PDB entry 8EEV | electron microscopy, 3.60 A resolution | chains B and G of the 12 polymer chains in the assembly

# Chain B (and G)
Protein: Coat protein
Source organism: Venezuelan equine encephalitis virus
Notes: chain G of this document is another copy of the same molecule, construct and numbering; everything in this record applies to it too
UniProt: P05674 (POLS_EEVV8); residues -333 to 920 here correspond to UniProt positions 1-1254 (UniProt number = residue number + 334)
Amino-acid sequence (1254 residues; row label = number of the first residue in the row; numbers below 1 keep their minus sign (Met-333 is residue -333)):
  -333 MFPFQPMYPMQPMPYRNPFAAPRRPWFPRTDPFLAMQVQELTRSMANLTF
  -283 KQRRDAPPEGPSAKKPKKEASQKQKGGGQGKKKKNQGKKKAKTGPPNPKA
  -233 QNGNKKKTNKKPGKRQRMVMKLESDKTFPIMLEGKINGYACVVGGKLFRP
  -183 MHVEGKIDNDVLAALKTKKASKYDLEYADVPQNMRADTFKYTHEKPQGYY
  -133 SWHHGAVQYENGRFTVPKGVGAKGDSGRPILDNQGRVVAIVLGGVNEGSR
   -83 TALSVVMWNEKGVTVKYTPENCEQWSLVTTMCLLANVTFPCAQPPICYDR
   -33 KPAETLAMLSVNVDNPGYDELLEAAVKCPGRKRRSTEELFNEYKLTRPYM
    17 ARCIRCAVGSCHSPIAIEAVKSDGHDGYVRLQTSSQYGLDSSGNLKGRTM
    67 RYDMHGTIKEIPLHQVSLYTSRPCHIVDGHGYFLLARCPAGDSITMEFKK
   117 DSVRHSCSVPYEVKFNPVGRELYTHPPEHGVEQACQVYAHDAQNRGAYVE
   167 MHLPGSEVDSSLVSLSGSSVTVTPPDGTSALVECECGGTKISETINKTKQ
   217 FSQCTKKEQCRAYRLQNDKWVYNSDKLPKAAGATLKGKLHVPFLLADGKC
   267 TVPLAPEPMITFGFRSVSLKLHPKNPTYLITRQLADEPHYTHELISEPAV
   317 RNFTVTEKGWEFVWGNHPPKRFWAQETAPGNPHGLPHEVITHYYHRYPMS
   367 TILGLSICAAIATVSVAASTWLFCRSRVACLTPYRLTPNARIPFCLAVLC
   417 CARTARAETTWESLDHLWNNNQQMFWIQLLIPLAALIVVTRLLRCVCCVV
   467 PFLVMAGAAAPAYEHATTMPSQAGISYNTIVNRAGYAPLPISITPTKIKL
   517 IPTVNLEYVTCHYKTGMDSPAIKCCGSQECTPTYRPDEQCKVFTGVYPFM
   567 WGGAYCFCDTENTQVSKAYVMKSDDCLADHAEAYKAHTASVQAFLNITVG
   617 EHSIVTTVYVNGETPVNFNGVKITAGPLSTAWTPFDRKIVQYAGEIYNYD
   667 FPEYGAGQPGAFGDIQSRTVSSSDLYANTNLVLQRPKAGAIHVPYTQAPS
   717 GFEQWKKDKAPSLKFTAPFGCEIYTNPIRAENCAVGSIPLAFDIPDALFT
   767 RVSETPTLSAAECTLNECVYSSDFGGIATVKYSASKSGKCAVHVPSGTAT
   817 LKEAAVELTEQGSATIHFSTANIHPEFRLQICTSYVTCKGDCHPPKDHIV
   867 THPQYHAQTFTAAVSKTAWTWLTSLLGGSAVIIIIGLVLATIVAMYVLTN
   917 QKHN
Disordered / not traced: -333 to 6, 57-62, 171-233, 344-920
Disulfide bonds: Cys19-Cys123, Cys22-Cys27, Cys90-Cys104, Cys151-Cys266
UniProt features mapped onto this chain:
  - region: Met-333 to Phe-301 (Necessary for nucleocapsid assembly and virus assembly), Phe-301 to Lys-266 (Host transcription inhibition), Ala-243 to Thr-207 (Binding to the viral RNA), Pro-222 to Lys-208 (Ribosome-binding), Ser-58 to Val-47 (Functions as an uncleaved signal peptide for the precursor of protein E3/E2), Val562 to Thr579 (E1 fusion peptide loop)
  - motif: Leu-293 to Leu-286 (Supraphysiological nuclear export signal), Lys-270 to Lys-266 (Nuclear localization signal)
  - active site (Charge relay system): His-182, Asp-160, Ser-108
  - site: Tyr-134 (Involved in dimerization of the capsid protein), Asn-101 (Involved in dimerization of the capsid protein), Trp-59, Ser-58 (Cleavage), Arg0, Ser1 (Cleavage), Tyr44 (Interaction with host receptor LDLRAD3), Val93 (Interaction with host receptor LDLRAD3), Val153 (Interaction with host receptor LDLRAD3), Ala155 (Interaction with host receptor LDLRAD3), His156 (Interaction with host receptor LDLRAD3), Ala262 (Interaction with host receptor LDLRAD3), Ala423, Glu424 (Cleavage), Ala478, Tyr479 (Cleavage)
  - modified residue: Thr-241 (Phosphothreonine), Thr-226 (Phosphothreonine), Ser-210 (Phosphoserine), Thr-207 (Phosphothreonine)
  - lipidation (S-palmitoyl cysteine): Cys396, Cys416, Cys417
  - glycosylation (N-linked (GlcNAc...) asparagine): Asn-48, Asn212, Asn318, Asn612

# Interface between chain B and chain G
Contacting residue pairs (19):
  Arg18(B) with Glu144(G)
  Ile20(B) with Pro142(G); Pro143(G); Glu144(G)
  Arg21(B) with Arg103(G); Pro142(G)
  Tyr85(B) with Pro89(G)
  Thr86(B) with Arg88(G)
  Ser87(B) with Ser87(G); Arg88(G)
  Asp108(B) with Thr140(G); His141(G)
  Ser109(B) with His141(G)
  Glu113(B) with His91(G)
  Lys115(B) with His80(G), hydrogen bond (side chain-backbone)
  Ser124(B) with His141(G), hydrogen bond
  Val125(B) with Glu144(G)
  Pro126(B) with His141(G); Pro142(G)
Other interface residues (no listed pair), chain B (16 interface residues in all): Ala23, Val24, Ser122
Other interface residues (no listed pair), chain G (13 interface residues in all): Ile92, Val93

# In short
Chain B and chain G form an interface of 16 and 13 residues respectively; the contacts include 2 hydrogen
bonds. Polar contacts include Lys115(B)-His80(G) and Ser124(B)-His141(G). From UniProt: 3 active-site residues
on chain B.
Chain B and chain G are both Coat protein (Venezuelan equine encephalitis virus); the structure, Venezuelan
equine encephalitis virus-like particle in complex with Fab SKT-20, was determined by electron microscopy,
deposited together with 8DEE, 8DEF, 8DEQ, 8DUL, 8DUN, 8DWO and 8EEU.
